Entry 8PHX (X-ray diffraction, 1.50 A resolution); this record covers chain A.

# Chain A
Molecule: Histidine protein kinase SLN1
Organism: Candida albicans SC5314
Notes: EC 2.7.13.3
Reference sequence: Q5A872 (SLN1_CANAL); numbering as in UniProt (aligned over 1240-1368)
Amino-acid sequence (132 residues; row label = number of the first residue in the row):
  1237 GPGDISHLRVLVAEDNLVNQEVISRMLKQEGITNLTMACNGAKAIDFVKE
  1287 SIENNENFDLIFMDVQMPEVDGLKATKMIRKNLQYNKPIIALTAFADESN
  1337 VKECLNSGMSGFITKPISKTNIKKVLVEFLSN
Unresolved in the structure: 1237-1239, 1368
Differences from the reference sequence: expression tag (1237-1239); variant Leu1253 (Ser in Q5A872)
Ion coordination: Mg2+: Asp1251, Asp1300, Gln1302
Reported in the primary citation:
  - mutagenesis - T1329A: unchanged catalytic activity on CalYpd1
  - Mg2+ coordination: Asp1251, Asp1300, Gln1302
  - post-translational modification sites: Asp1300 (proposed by the authors, not directly observed)
  - post-translational modification sites: Cys1340

# In short
Asp1251, Asp1300 and Gln1302 form the Mg2+ site. From the paper: T1329A leaves catalytic activity on CalYpd1
unchanged; Mg2+ coordination by Asp1251, Asp1300 and Gln1302.
Chain A is Histidine protein kinase SLN1 (Candida albicans SC5314); the structure, Receiver Domain of the
Hybrid Histidine Kinase Sln1 of Candida albicans, was determined by X-ray diffraction, deposited together with
8PBW, 8PDC, 8PHN, 8RQG and 8RQJ.
